9C97 - chains P and Q of the 28 polymer chains in the assembly; structure by X-ray diffraction, 3.33 A resolution.

[Chain P]
Protein: PRE9 isoform 1
From: Saccharomyces cerevisiae
Reference sequence: A0A6A5PXC6 (A0A6A5PXC6_YEASX); residues 0-257 here correspond to UniProt positions 1-258 (UniProt number = residue number + 1)
Amino-acid sequence (258 residues; each row starts with the number of its first residue; numbering starts at 0):
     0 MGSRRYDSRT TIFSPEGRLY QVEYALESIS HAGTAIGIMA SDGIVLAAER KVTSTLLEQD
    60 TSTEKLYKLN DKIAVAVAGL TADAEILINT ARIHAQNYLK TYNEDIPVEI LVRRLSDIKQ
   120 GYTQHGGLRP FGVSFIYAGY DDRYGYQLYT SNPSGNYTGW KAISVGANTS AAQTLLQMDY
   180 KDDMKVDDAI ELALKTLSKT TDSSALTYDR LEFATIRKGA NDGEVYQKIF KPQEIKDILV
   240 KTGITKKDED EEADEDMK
Disordered / not traced: 0, 219-220, 247-257

[Chain Q]
Protein: PRE6 isoform 1
From: Saccharomyces cerevisiae
Reference sequence: A0A6A5Q273 (A0A6A5Q273_YEASX); residues -1 to 252 here correspond to UniProt positions 1-254 (UniProt number = residue number + 2)
Amino-acid sequence (254 residues; numbered -1 to 252; the number before each row is that of its first residue; numbers below 1 keep their minus sign (Met-1 is residue -1)):
    -1 MSGYDRALSI FSPDGHIFQV EYALEAVKRG TCAVGVKGKN CVVLGCERRS TLKLQDTRIT
    59 PSKVSKIDSH VVLSFSGLNA DSRILIEKAR VEAQSHRLTL EDPVTVEYLT RYVAGVQQRY
   119 TQSGGVRPFG VSTLIAGFDP RDDEPKLYQT EPSGIYSSWS AQTIGRNSKT VREFLEKNYD
   179 RKEPPATVEE CVKLTVRSLL EVVQTGAKNI EITVVKPDSD IVALSSEEIN QYVTQIEQEK
   239 QEQQEQDKKK KSNH
Disordered / not traced: -1 to 0, 49-50, 242-252

[Interface between chain P and chain Q]
Pairs across the interface (71):
  Arg3(P) - Arg4(Q)  hydrogen bond (backbone-side chain)
  Asp6(P) - Tyr2(Q)  hydrogen bond
  Asp6(P) - Arg4(Q)  salt bridge
  Arg8(P) - Tyr2(Q)
  Arg8(P) - Arg4(Q)
  Thr10(P) - Leu6(Q)
  Thr10(P) - Arg125(Q)
  Ile11(P) - Gln17(Q)
  Phe12(P) - Gln17(Q)  hydrogen bond (backbone-side chain)
  Phe12(P) - Tyr20(Q)  hydrophobic
  Phe12(P) - Ala24(Q)  hydrophobic
  Phe12(P) - Leu76(Q)  hydrophobic
  Phe12(P) - Arg125(Q)
  Phe12(P) - Pro126(Q)
  Phe12(P) - Gly128(Q)
  Ser13(P) - Tyr20(Q)
  Pro14(P) - Tyr20(Q)  hydrophobic
  Pro14(P) - Glu23(Q)
  Glu15(P) - Glu23(Q)
  Glu15(P) - Arg27(Q)
  Gly16(P) - Tyr20(Q)
  Gly16(P) - Ala24(Q)
  Gly16(P) - Arg27(Q)
  Arg17(P) - Arg27(Q)
  Leu18(P) - Leu76(Q)  hydrophobic
  Leu18(P) - Arg125(Q)
  Met38(P) - Asp54(Q)
  Ser115(P) - Arg81(Q)  hydrogen bond (backbone-side chain)
  Asp116(P) - Arg81(Q)  salt bridge
  Asp116(P) - Ile82(Q)
  Gln119(P) - Ala78(Q)
  Gln119(P) - Asp79(Q)  hydrogen bond
  Gln119(P) - Ile82(Q)
  Thr122(P) - Arg125(Q)  hydrogen bond (backbone-side chain)
  Gln123(P) - Tyr118(Q)
  Gln123(P) - Val124(Q)
  Gln123(P) - Arg125(Q)  hydrogen bond (backbone-backbone)
  Gln123(P) - Phe127(Q)
  His124(P) - Gly123(Q)
  His124(P) - Val124(Q)
  Gly125(P) - Tyr2(Q)
  Gly125(P) - Gly123(Q)
  Gly126(P) - Tyr2(Q)
  Tyr143(P) - Arg56(Q)  hydrogen bond (backbone-side chain)
  Tyr143(P) - Ile57(Q)  hydrophobic
  Tyr145(P) - Arg56(Q)  hydrogen bond (backbone-side chain)
  Gln146(P) - Ile57(Q)
  Leu147(P) - Ile57(Q)
  Tyr148(P) - Ile57(Q)
  Ser153(P) - Ala78(Q)
  Gly154(P) - Ala78(Q)
  Gly154(P) - Arg81(Q)  hydrogen bond (backbone-side chain)
  Asn155(P) - Asn77(Q)  hydrogen bond (side chain-backbone)
  Asn155(P) - Ala78(Q)
  Asn155(P) - Arg81(Q)
  Tyr156(P) - Arg81(Q)
  Gly158(P) - Gln53(Q)
  Gly158(P) - Asp54(Q)  hydrogen bond (backbone-backbone)
  Gly158(P) - Ile57(Q)
  Trp159(P) - Lys51(Q)
  Trp159(P) - Leu52(Q)
  Trp159(P) - Gln53(Q)
  Trp159(P) - Asp54(Q)
  Lys160(P) - Leu52(Q)  hydrogen bond (backbone-backbone)
  Lys160(P) - Gln53(Q)  hydrogen bond (side chain-backbone)
  Lys160(P) - Asp54(Q)  salt bridge
  Ala161(P) - Leu52(Q)
  Gln172(P) - Leu52(Q)
  Leu175(P) - Leu52(Q)
  Gln176(P) - Lys51(Q)
  Gln176(P) - Leu52(Q)
Also at the interface, not in a pair above, chain P (41 interface residues in all): Glu108, Arg112, Thr157, Tyr179
Also at the interface, not in a pair above, chain Q (31 interface residues in all): Ala21, Thr55, Thr58, Pro59

[Overview]
41 residues of chain P and 31 residues of chain Q are in contact; the contacts include 14 hydrogen bonds and 3
salt bridges. Polar pairs include Asp6(P)-Arg4(Q), Asp116(P)-Arg81(Q) and Lys160(P)-Asp54(Q).
Here chain P is PRE9 isoform 1 and chain Q is PRE6 isoform 1, both from Saccharomyces cerevisiae. Entry 9C97
(Yeast 20S proteasome soaked with BRA-346 fraction) was determined by X-ray diffraction, deposited together
with 9C98, 9AW3, 9AW5, 9AW6 and 9AW7.
